Entry 1A6A (X-ray diffraction, 2.75 A resolution); this record covers chains A and B of the 3 polymer chains in the assembly.

Chain A:
Molecule: HLA class II histocompatibility antigen, DR alpha chain
From: Homo sapiens
UniProt: P01903 (2DRA_HUMAN); residues 5-180 here correspond to UniProt positions 30-205 (UniProt number = residue number + 25)
Sequence (176 residues; each row starts with the number of its first residue):
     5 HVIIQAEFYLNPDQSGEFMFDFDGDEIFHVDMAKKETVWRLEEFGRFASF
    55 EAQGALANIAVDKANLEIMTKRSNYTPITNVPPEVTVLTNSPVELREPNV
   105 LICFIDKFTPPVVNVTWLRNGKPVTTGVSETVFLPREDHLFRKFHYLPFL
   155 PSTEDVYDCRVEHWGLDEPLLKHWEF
Disulfide bonds: C107-C163
Covalently attached groups: N-acetylglucosamine (NAG) linked to N78, N118
UniProt features mapped onto this chain:
  - region: E179, F180 (Connecting peptide)
  - site: Q9 (Self- and pathogen-derived peptide antigen), G49 (Self-peptide antigen), F51 (Self- and pathogen-derived peptide antigen), A52 (Self-peptide antigen), S53 (Self- and pathogen-derived peptide antigen), E55 (Pathogen-derived peptide antigen), N62 (Self- and pathogen-derived peptide antigen), N69 (Pathogen-derived peptide antigen), R76 (Self- and pathogen-derived peptide antigen)
  - glycosylation (N-linked (GlcNAc...) asparagine): N78, N118

Chain B:
Molecule: HLA class II histocompatibility antigen, DR-1 beta chain
From: Homo sapiens
UniProt: P01912 (HB2B_HUMAN); residues 5-191 here correspond to UniProt positions 34-220 (UniProt number = residue number + 29)
Sequence (187 residues; row label = number of the first residue in the row):
     5 PRFLEYSTSECHFFNGTERVRYLDRYFHNQEENVRFDSDVGEFRAVTELG
    55 RPDAEYWNSQKDLLEQKRGRVDNYCRHNYGVVESFTVQRRVHPKVTVYPS
   105 KTQPLQHHNLLVCSVSGFYPGSIEVRWFRNGQEEKTGVVSTGLIHNGDWT
   155 FQTLVMLETVPRSGEVYTCQVEHPSVTSPLTVEWRAR
Disulfide bonds: C15-C79, C117-C173

How chain A and chain B interact:
Residue-residue contacts (101):
  H5(A) - C15(B)
  H5(A) - F17(B)  hydrogen bond (backbone-backbone)
  H5(A) - V91(B)
  V6(A) - C15(B)
  V6(A) - H16(B)
  I7(A) - E14(B)
  I7(A) - C15(B)  hydrogen bond (backbone-backbone)
  I7(A) - F17(B)  hydrophobic
  I7(A) - Y83(B)  hydrophobic
  I7(A) - V86(B)  hydrophobic
  I8(A) - T12(B)
  I8(A) - S13(B)
  Q9(A) - S11(B)
  Q9(A) - T12(B)
  Q9(A) - S13(B)  hydrogen bond (backbone-backbone)
  Q9(A) - Y78(B)  hydrogen bond
  A10(A) - Y10(B)
  A10(A) - S11(B)
  E11(A) - Y10(B)
  E11(A) - S11(B)  hydrogen bond (backbone-backbone)
  F12(A) - L8(B)  hydrophobic
  F12(A) - E9(B)
  F12(A) - Y10(B)  hydrophobic
  Y13(A) - F7(B)
  Y13(A) - L8(B)
  Y13(A) - E9(B)  hydrogen bond (backbone-backbone)
  L14(A) - R6(B)
  L14(A) - F7(B)
  L14(A) - L8(B)  hydrophobic
  N15(A) - F7(B)  hydrogen bond (backbone-backbone)
  P16(A) - P5(B)
  P16(A) - R6(B)
  P16(A) - F7(B)
  D17(A) - R6(B)  salt bridge
  F24(A) - Y78(B)  hydrophobic
  F24(A) - N82(B)
  F26(A) - T90(B)
  F26(A) - V91(B)  hydrophobic
  F26(A) - W153(B)  hydrophobic
  D27(A) - H149(B)  hydrogen bond (backbone-side chain)
  G28(A) - H149(B)
  D29(A) - Y123(B)  hydrogen bond
  D29(A) - H149(B)  salt bridge
  D29(A) - W153(B)
  E30(A) - W153(B)  hydrogen bond (backbone-side chain)
  R44(A) - G151(B)  hydrogen bond (side chain-backbone)
  R44(A) - D152(B)
  R44(A) - W153(B)
  L45(A) - R93(B)
  L45(A) - W153(B)  hydrophobic
  F48(A) - F89(B)  hydrophobic
  F48(A) - W153(B)
  F51(A) - F89(B)  hydrophobic
  A52(A) - V85(B)  hydrophobic
  D66(A) - S11(B)  hydrogen bond
  N69(A) - E9(B)
  L70(A) - F7(B)
  L70(A) - L8(B)
  L70(A) - E9(B)
  M73(A) - E9(B)
  M73(A) - H32(B)
  M73(A) - N37(B)
  M73(A) - L53(B)
  M73(A) - D57(B)
  T74(A) - F7(B)
  T74(A) - H32(B)
  R76(A) - L53(B)  hydrogen bond (side chain-backbone)
  R76(A) - P56(B)
  R76(A) - D57(B)  salt bridge
  S77(A) - H32(B)
  S77(A) - L53(B)
  Y79(A) - F7(B)
  T80(A) - F7(B)
  T80(A) - N33(B)  hydrogen bond (backbone-side chain)
  P81(A) - P5(B)  hydrophobic
  P81(A) - R6(B)
  P81(A) - F7(B)
  P81(A) - N33(B)
  I82(A) - R6(B)  hydrogen bond (backbone-backbone)
  I82(A) - N33(B)
  I82(A) - Q34(B)
  T83(A) - Q34(B)  hydrogen bond
  V85(A) - Q34(B)
  L92(A) - Q156(B)
  T93(A) - Q156(B)
  N94(A) - S120(B)  hydrogen bond (backbone-side chain)
  N94(A) - N150(B)
  N94(A) - D152(B)
  P96(A) - S118(B)
  P115(A) - L8(B)
  P139(A) - Y10(B)
  H143(A) - F31(B)
  H143(A) - Q34(B)
  F145(A) - Y10(B)  hydrophobic
  F148(A) - H149(B)
  F148(A) - N150(B)
  F148(A) - G151(B)
  Y150(A) - N150(B)  hydrogen bond (side chain-backbone)
  Y150(A) - G151(B)
  Y150(A) - D152(B)  hydrogen bond (side chain-backbone)
  W168(A) - R6(B)
Other interface residues (no listed pair), chain A (54 interface residues in all): I31, E47, S95, I106, T113, P114
Other interface residues (no listed pair), chain B (45 interface residues in all): Y30, G54, T100, Y102, I148, F155

Summary:
The interface between chain A and chain B involves 54 residues on one side and 45 on the other, with 19
hydrogen bonds and 3 salt bridges. Polar pairs include D17(A)-R6(B), D29(A)-H149(B) and R76(A)-D57(B).
Covalently linked N-acetylglucosamine: at N78(A) and N118(A).
Chain A is HLA class II histocompatibility antigen, DR alpha chain and chain B is HLA class II
histocompatibility antigen, DR-1 beta chain, both from Homo sapiens; the structure, The structure of an
intermediate in class II MHC maturation: clip bound to HLA-DR3, was determined by X-ray diffraction.
